PDB entry 9FGB | electron microscopy, 3.80 A resolution | chains A and F of the 6 polymer chains in the assembly

# Chain A
Name: Gamma-aminobutyric acid receptor subunit alpha-1
Source organism: Homo sapiens
UniProtKB: P14867 (GBRA1_HUMAN); residues 1-429 here correspond to UniProt positions 28-456 (UniProt number = residue number + 27)
Amino-acid sequence (464 residues; row label = number of the first residue in the row; numbers below 1 keep their minus sign (Met-34 is residue -34)):
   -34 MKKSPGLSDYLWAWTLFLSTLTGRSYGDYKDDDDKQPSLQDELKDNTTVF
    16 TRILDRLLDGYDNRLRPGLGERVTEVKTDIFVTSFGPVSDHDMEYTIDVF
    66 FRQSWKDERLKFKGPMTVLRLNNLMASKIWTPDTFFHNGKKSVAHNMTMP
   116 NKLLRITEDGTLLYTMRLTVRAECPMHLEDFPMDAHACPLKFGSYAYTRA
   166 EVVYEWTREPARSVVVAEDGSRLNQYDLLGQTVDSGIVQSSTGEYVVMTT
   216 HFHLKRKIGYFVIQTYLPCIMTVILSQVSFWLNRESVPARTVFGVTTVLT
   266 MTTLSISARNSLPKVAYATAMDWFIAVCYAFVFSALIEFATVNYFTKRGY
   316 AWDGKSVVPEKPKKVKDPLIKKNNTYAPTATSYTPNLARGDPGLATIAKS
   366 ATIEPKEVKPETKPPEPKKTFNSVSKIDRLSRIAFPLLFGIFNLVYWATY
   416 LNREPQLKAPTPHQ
Disordered / not traced: -34 to 11, 322-383, 419-429
Differences from the reference sequence: initiating methionine (-34); expression tag (-33 to 0)
Disulfides: Cys139-Cys153
Covalent attachments: glycan linked to Asn111
Ligand contacts: Mb38 (PIO; [(2R)-2-octanoyloxy-3-[oxidanyl-[(1R,2R,3S,4R,5R,6S)-2,3,6-tris(oxidanyl)-4,5-diphosphonooxy-cyclohexyl]oxy-phosphoryl]oxy-propyl] octanoate): Arg249, Phe310, Lys312, Arg313, Phe386, Asn387, Ser388, Ser390, Lys391, Ile392

# Chain F
Name: Megabody-38, Outer membrane protein
Source organism: Lama glama
UniProtKB: B5Z8H1 (B5Z8H1_HELPG); residues 14-237 here correspond to UniProt positions 226-449 (UniProt number = residue number + 212)
Amino-acid sequence (539 residues; each row starts with the number of its first residue):
     2 QVQLQESGGGLVQTKTTTSVIDTTNDAQNLLTQAQTIVNTLKDYCPILIA
    52 KSSSSNGGTNNANTPSWQTAGGGKNSCATFGAEFSAASDMINNAQKIVQE
   102 TQQLSANQPKNITQPHNLNLNSPSSLTALAQKMLKNAQSQAEILKLANQV
   152 ESDFNKLSSGHLKDYIGKCDASAISSANMTMQNQKNNWGNGCAGVEETQS
   202 LLKTSAADFNNQTPQINQAQNLANTLIQELGNNPFRASGGGSGGGGSGKL
   252 SDTYEQLSRLLTNDNGTNSKTSAQAINQAVNNLNERAKTLAGGTTNSPAY
   302 QATLLALRSVLGLWNSMGYAVICGGYTKSPGENNQKDFHYTDENGNGTTI
   352 NCGGSTNSNGTHSYNGTNTLKADKNVSLSIEQYEKIHEAYQILSKALKQA
   402 GLAPLNSKGEKLEAHVTTSKYGSLRVSCAASGRTFTTYIMAWFRQAPGKE
   452 REFLAAMDQGRIQYYGDSVRGRFTISRDYAKNSVDLQLDGLRPEDTAVYY
   502 CAAGAGFWGLRTASSYHYWGQGTQVTVSSHHHHHHEPEA
Disordered / not traced: 15-423, 531-540
Disulfides: Cys429-Cys502

# Interface between chain A and chain F
Residue-residue contacts - 31 pairs, chain A then chain F:
  Pro140(A) with Gln460(F)
  His142(A) with Thr438(F), hydrogen bond; Tyr439(F), hydrogen bond
  Glu144(A) with Arg434(F), salt bridge; Tyr439(F)
  Ala150(A) with Phe508(F), hydrophobic
  His151(A) with Phe508(F)
  Ala152(A) with Ala506(F); Gly507(F)
  Lys156(A) with Asp459(F), salt bridge; Gly461(F); Ile463(F)
  Leu194(A) with Phe508(F), hydrophobic; Trp509(F), hydrophobic
  Thr197(A) with Gly510(F)
  Asp199(A) with Tyr465(F); Arg512(F), salt bridge
  Ser200(A) with Tyr465(F)
  Gly201(A) with Gln464(F)
  Ile202(A) with Gln464(F), hydrogen bond (backbone-backbone)
  Val203(A) with Arg462(F); Ile463(F), hydrophobic
  Gln204(A) with Gln464(F)
  Thr214(A) with Tyr465(F), hydrogen bond
  His216(A) with Tyr465(F); Leu511(F)
  His218(A) with Gly507(F); Phe508(F); Trp509(F), hydrogen bond (side chain-backbone); Gly510(F), hydrogen bond (side chain-backbone)
  Leu219(A) with Phe508(F)
Interface residues without a listed pair, chain A (20 interface residues in all): Val212

# Overview
20 residues of chain A and 17 residues of chain F are in contact, with 6 hydrogen bonds and 3 salt bridges.
Among the polar pairs are Glu144(A)-Arg434(F), Lys156(A)-Asp459(F) and Asp199(A)-Arg512(F). Chain A binds
Mb38. Covalently linked N-acetylglucosamine: at Asn111(A).
Here chain A is Gamma-aminobutyric acid receptor subunit alpha-1 (Homo sapiens) and chain F is Megabody-38,
Outer membrane protein (Lama glama). Entry 9FGB (Cryo-EM structure of the full-length alpha1beta3gamma2
GABA(A) receptor in SMALPs bound to one PIP2 molecule at ...) was determined by electron microscopy.
